PDB entry 8BXS | X-ray diffraction, 1.60 A resolution | chains A and B

Chain A:
Molecule: 14-3-3 protein sigma
Source organism: Homo sapiens
Reference sequence: P31947 (1433S_HUMAN); numbering as in UniProt (aligned over 1-231)
Amino-acid sequence (236 residues; row label = number of the first residue in the row; numbers below 1 keep their minus sign (Gly-4 is residue -4)):
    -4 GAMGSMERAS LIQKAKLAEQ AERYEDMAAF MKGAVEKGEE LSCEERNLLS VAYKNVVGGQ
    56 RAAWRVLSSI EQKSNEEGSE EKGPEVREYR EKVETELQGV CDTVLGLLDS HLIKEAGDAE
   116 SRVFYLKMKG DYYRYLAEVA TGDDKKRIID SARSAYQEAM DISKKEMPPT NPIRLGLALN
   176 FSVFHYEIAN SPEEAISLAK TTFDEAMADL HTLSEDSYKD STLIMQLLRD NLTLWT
Differences from the reference sequence: expression tag (-4 to 0)
Small-molecule neighbours: S2E (N-[3-(5-carbamimidoylthiophen-3-yl)phenyl]-4-(4-chloranylphenoxy)oxane-4-carboxamide): Glu14, Glu39, Asn42, Leu43, Val46, Phe119, Lys122, Pro167, Ile168, Gly171, Leu218, Ile219
UniProt features mapped onto this chain:
  - site (Interaction with phosphoserine on interacting protein): Arg56, Arg129
  - modified residue (Phosphoserine): Ser5, Ser74

Chain B:
Molecule: ERalpha peptide
Amino-acid sequence (5 residues; row label = number of the first residue in the row):
   591 FPATV
Modified positions: Thr594 (phosphothreonine; TPO)
Reported in the primary citation:
  - binding site for S2E: Val595

How chain A and chain B interact:
Contacting residue pairs (20):
  Lys49(A) with Thr594(B); Val595(B), hydrogen bond (side chain-backbone)
  Arg56(A) with Thr594(B)
  Lys122(A) with Val595(B), hydrogen bond (side chain-backbone)
  Arg129(A) with Thr594(B)
  Tyr130(A) with Thr594(B)
  Gly171(A) with Val595(B)
  Leu174(A) with Ala593(B); Thr594(B); Val595(B), hydrophobic
  Asn175(A) with Thr594(B); Val595(B), hydrogen bond (side chain-backbone)
  Val178(A) with Pro592(B), hydrophobic; Ala593(B); Thr594(B)
  Glu182(A) with Pro592(B)
  Leu222(A) with Val595(B), hydrophobic
  Asn226(A) with Pro592(B); Ala593(B), hydrogen bond (side chain-backbone)
  Trp230(A) with Pro592(B), hydrophobic
Interface residues without a listed pair, chain A (16 interface residues in all): Arg60, Asp126, Leu229
Interface residues without a listed pair, chain B (5 interface residues in all): Phe591

Summary:
Chain A and chain B form an interface of 16 and 5 residues respectively, with 4 hydrogen bonds. Polar pairs
include Lys49(A)-Val595(B), Lys122(A)-Val595(B) and Asn175(A)-Val595(B). Chain A binds compound S2E. From the
paper: a binding site for S2E at Val595(B).
Here chain A is 14-3-3 protein sigma (Homo sapiens) and chain B is ERalpha peptide. Entry 8BXS
(Fragment-linked stabilizer for ERa - 14-3-3 interaction (1075293)) was determined by X-ray diffraction (same
publication as 8BWJ, 8BWX, 8BWZ, 8BX0, 8BX3, 8BX4 and 24 further entries).
